PDB entry 8SAU | electron microscopy, 3.30 A resolution | chains A and C of the 12 polymer chains in the assembly

# Chain A
Protein: CH848.10.17 gp120
Organism: HIV-1 06TG.HT008
Reference sequence: A0A1W6IPB2 (A0A1W6IPB2_9HIV1); the construct lacks a stretch of the UniProt sequence and is renumbered around it, so the offset changes along the chain: 34-139 = UniProt 30-135; 150-185 = UniProt 136-171; 186-309 = UniProt 174-297; 312-321 = UniProt 298-307; 3 more segments
Sequence (463 residues; numbered 31 to 505 plus 3 insertion-coded residues; 15 numbers in that range are skipped by the numbering (no residue carries them; nothing is unmodelled there); the number before each row is that of its first residue; a row labelled like 185a-185b holds insertion residues (185a, then the next letters in order)):
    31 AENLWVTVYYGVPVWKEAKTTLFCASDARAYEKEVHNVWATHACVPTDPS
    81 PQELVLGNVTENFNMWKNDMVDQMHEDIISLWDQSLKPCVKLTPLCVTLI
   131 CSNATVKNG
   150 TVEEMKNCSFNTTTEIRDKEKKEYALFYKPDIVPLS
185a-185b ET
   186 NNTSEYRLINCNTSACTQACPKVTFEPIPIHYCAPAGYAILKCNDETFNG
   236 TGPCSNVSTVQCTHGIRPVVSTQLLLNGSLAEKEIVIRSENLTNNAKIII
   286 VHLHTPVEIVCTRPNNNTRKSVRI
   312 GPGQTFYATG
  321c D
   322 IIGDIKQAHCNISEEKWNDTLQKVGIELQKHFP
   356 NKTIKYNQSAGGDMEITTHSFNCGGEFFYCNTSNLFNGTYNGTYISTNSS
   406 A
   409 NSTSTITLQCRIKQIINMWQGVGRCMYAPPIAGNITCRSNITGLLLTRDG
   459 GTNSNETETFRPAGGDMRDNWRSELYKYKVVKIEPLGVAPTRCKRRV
Unresolved in the structure: 31
Differences from the reference sequence: expression tag (31-33); conflict Cys201 (Val189 in A0A1W6IPB2), Cys433 (Ala417 in A0A1W6IPB2), Lys490 (Glu474 in A0A1W6IPB2), Glu492 (Gln476 in A0A1W6IPB2), Val496 (Ile480 in A0A1W6IPB2), Arg500 (Gly484 in A0A1W6IPB2), Cys501 (Ala485 in A0A1W6IPB2)
Disulfide bonds: Cys54-Cys74, Cys119-Cys205, Cys126-Cys196, Cys131-Cys157, Cys201-Cys433, Cys218-Cys247, Cys228-Cys239, Cys296-Cys331, Cys378-Cys445, Cys385-Cys418
Covalent attachments: N-acetylglucosamine (NAG) linked to Asn156, Asn301, Asn442; glycan linked to Asn332

# Chain C
Protein: DH270.4 variable heavy chain
Organism: Homo sapiens
Sequence (126 residues; numbered 1 to 126; the number before each row is that of its first residue):
     1 EVQLVQSGAEMKNPGASVKVSCAASGYGFTDFYIHWVRLAPGHGLQWMGW
    51 MNPKTGRTNNAQDFQGRVTLTRDTSIGTAYMELRRLTSDDTAVYYCVTGG
   101 WISPYYDSSYYPNFDHWGQGTLITVS
Disulfide bonds: Cys22-Cys96

# Chain A / chain C interface
Pairs across the interface - 18 pairs, chain A then chain C:
  Pro299(A) - Tyr105(C)
  Ile322(A) - Arg57(C)  hydrogen bond (backbone-side chain)
  Gly324(A) - Arg57(C)  hydrogen bond (backbone-side chain)
  Gly324(A) - Asp107(C)
  Asp325(A) - Tyr33(C)  hydrogen bond
  Asp325(A) - Trp50(C)
  Asp325(A) - Asn52(C)
  Asp325(A) - Arg57(C)
  Asp325(A) - Asp107(C)
  Ile326(A) - Arg57(C)
  Lys327(A) - Tyr33(C)  hydrogen bond
  Lys327(A) - Ile102(C)
  Lys327(A) - Ser103(C)  hydrogen bond (side chain-backbone)
  Lys327(A) - Pro104(C)
  Lys327(A) - Tyr106(C)
  Gln328(A) - Pro104(C)  hydrogen bond (backbone-backbone)
  His330(A) - Tyr105(C)
  Thr415(A) - Tyr105(C)
Other interface residues (no listed pair), chain A (13 interface residues in all): Val136, Gly139, Thr150, Gln417
Other interface residues (no listed pair), chain C (14 interface residues in all): Lys54, Thr55, Asn59, Ser109

# Summary
Chain A and chain C form an interface of 13 and 14 residues respectively, with 6 hydrogen bonds. Polar pairs
include Ile322(A)-Arg57(C), Gly324(A)-Arg57(C) and Asp325(A)-Tyr33(C). N-acetylglucosamine is covalently
linked to Asn156(A), Asn301(A) and Asn442(A).
Chain A is CH848.10.17 gp120 (HIV-1 06TG.HT008) and chain C is DH270.4 variable heavy chain (Homo sapiens);
the structure, CryoEM structure of DH270.4-CH848.10.17, was determined by electron microscopy, deposited
together with 8SAL, 8SAN, 8SAQ, 8SAR, 8SAS, 8SAT and 9 further entries.
